Entry 1XVM (X-ray diffraction, 1.10 A resolution); this record covers chains A and B.

[Chain A]
Molecule: Trypsin
Source organism: Fusarium oxysporum
Notes: EC 3.4.21.4
UniProt: P35049 (TRYP_FUSOX); residues 16-239 here correspond to UniProt positions 25-248 (UniProt number = residue number + 9)
Chain sequence (224 residues; numbered 16 to 239; the number before each row is that of its first residue):
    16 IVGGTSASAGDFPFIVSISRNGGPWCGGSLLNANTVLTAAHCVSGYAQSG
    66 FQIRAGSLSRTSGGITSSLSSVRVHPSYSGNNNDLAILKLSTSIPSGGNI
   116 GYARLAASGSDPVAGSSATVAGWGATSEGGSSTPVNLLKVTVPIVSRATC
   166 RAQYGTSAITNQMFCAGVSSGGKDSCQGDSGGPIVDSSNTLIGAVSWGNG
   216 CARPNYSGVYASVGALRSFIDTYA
Cystine bridges: Cys-41/Cys-57, Cys-165/Cys-180, Cys-191/Cys-216

[Chain B]
Molecule: substrate tripeptide GLY-ALA-ARG
Chain sequence (3 residues; row label = number of the first residue in the row):
  2001 GAR

[Interface between chain A and chain B]
Pairs across the interface (21):
  His-56(A) / Ala-2002(B)
  His-56(A) / Arg-2003(B)
  Asp-189(A) / Arg-2003(B)  salt bridge
  Ser-190(A) / Arg-2003(B)  hydrogen bond
  Cys-191(A) / Arg-2003(B)
  Gln-192(A) / Gly-2001(B)
  Gln-192(A) / Ala-2002(B)  hydrogen bond (side chain-backbone)
  Gln-192(A) / Arg-2003(B)
  Gly-193(A) / Arg-2003(B)  hydrogen bond (backbone-backbone)
  Asp-194(A) / Arg-2003(B)
  Ser-195(A) / Arg-2003(B)  hydrogen bond (side chain-backbone)
  Val-210(A) / Arg-2003(B)
  Ser-211(A) / Ala-2002(B)
  Ser-211(A) / Arg-2003(B)  hydrogen bond (backbone-backbone)
  Trp-212(A) / Gly-2001(B)
  Trp-212(A) / Arg-2003(B)
  Gly-213(A) / Gly-2001(B)  hydrogen bond (backbone-backbone)
  Gly-213(A) / Arg-2003(B)
  Gly-215(A) / Arg-2003(B)  hydrogen bond (backbone-side chain)
  Cys-216(A) / Arg-2003(B)
  Gly-223(A) / Arg-2003(B)
Other interface residues (no listed pair), chain A (16 interface residues in all): Asn-214

[Summary]
Chain A and chain B form an interface of 16 and 3 residues respectively, with 7 hydrogen bonds and 1 salt
bridge. Polar contacts include Asp-189(A)/Arg-2003(B), Ser-190(A)/Arg-2003(B) and Gln-192(A)/Ala-2002(B).
Here chain A is Trypsin (Fusarium oxysporum) and chain B is substrate tripeptide GLY-ALA-ARG. Entry 1XVM
(Trypsin from Fusarium oxysporum- room temperature to atomic resolution) was determined by X-ray diffraction,
deposited together with 1XVO.
